PDB entry 7PF2 | electron microscopy, 5.10 A resolution (low resolution: residue-level contacts below are approximate; hydrogen-bond / salt-bridge calls are withheld) | chains N and I of the 19 polymer chains in the assembly

Chain N:
Name: Histone H2B type 1-K
Source organism: Homo sapiens
UniProtKB: O60814 (H2B1K_HUMAN); residues 0-125 here correspond to UniProt positions 1-126 (UniProt number = residue number + 1)
Sequence (126 residues; each row starts with the number of its first residue; numbering starts at 0):
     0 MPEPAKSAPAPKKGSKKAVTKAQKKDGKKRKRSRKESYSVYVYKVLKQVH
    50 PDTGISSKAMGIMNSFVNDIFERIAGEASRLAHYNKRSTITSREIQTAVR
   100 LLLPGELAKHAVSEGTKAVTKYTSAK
Unresolved in the structure: 0-29, 125
Swiss-Prot annotation at these positions:
  - modified residue: Pro1 (N-acetylproline), Glu2 (ADP-ribosyl glutamic acid), Lys5 (N6-(2-hydroxyisobutyryl)lysine), Ser6 (ADP-ribosylserine), Lys11 (N6-(beta-hydroxybutyryl)lysine), Lys12 (N6-(2-hydroxyisobutyryl)lysine), Ser14 (Phosphoserine), Lys15 (N6-acetyllysine), Lys16 (N6-(beta-hydroxybutyryl)lysine), Lys20 (N6-(2-hydroxyisobutyryl)lysine), Lys23 (N6-(2-hydroxyisobutyryl)lysine), Lys24 (N6-(2-hydroxyisobutyryl)lysine), Lys34 (N6-(2-hydroxyisobutyryl)lysine), Glu35 (PolyADP-ribosyl glutamic acid), Ser36 (Phosphoserine), Lys43 (N6-(2-hydroxyisobutyryl)lysine), Lys46 (N6-(2-hydroxyisobutyryl)lysine), Lys57 (N6,N6-dimethyllysine), Arg79 (Dimethylated arginine), Lys85 (N6,N6,N6-trimethyllysine) and 6 more in UniProt
  - glycosylation: Ser112 (O-linked (GlcNAc) serine)
  - cross-link (Glycyl lysine isopeptide (Lys-Gly)): Lys5 (interchain with G-Cter in SUMO2), Lys20 (interchain with G-Cter in SUMO2), Lys34 (interchain with G-Cter in ubiquitin), Lys120 (interchain with G-Cter in ubiquitin)

Chain I:
Molecule: 748-nt DNA strand
Source organism: synthetic construct
Sequence (748 nucleotides; row label = number of the first residue in the row; note: 187 numbers in that range are skipped by the numbering (no residue carries them; nothing is unmodelled there)):
     1 ATCTCTCGCGCACTGGCCGCCTGGAGAATCCCGGTGCCGAGGCCGCTCAA
    51 TTGGTCGTAGACAGCTCTAGCACCGCTTAAACGCACGTACGCGCTGTCCC
   101 CCGCGTTTTAACCGCCAAGGGGATTACTCCCTAGTCTCCAGGCACGTGTC
   151 AGATATATACATCCTGTCATGTAAGTA
   365 TTAAGGTAACCCGTCTCGCGCACTGGCCGCCTGGAGAATCCCGGTGCCGA
   415 GGCCGCTCAATTGGTCGTAGACAGCTCTAGCACCGCTTAAACGCACGTAC
   465 GCGCTGTCCCCCGCGTTTTAACCGCCAAGGGGATTACTCCCTAGTCTCCA
   515 GGCACGTGTCAGATATATACATCCTGTCATGTAAGTATTAAGGTAACCCG
   565 TCTCGCGCACTGGCCGCCTGGAGAATCCCGGTGCCGAGGCCGCTCAATTG
   615 GTCGTAGACAGCTCTAGCACCGCTTAAACGCACGTACGCGCTGTCCCCCG
   665 CGTTTTAACCGCCAAGGGGATTACTCCCTAGTCTCCAGGCACGTGTCAGA
   715 TATATACATCCTGTCATGTAAGTATTAAGGTAACCCGTCTCGCGCACTGG
   765 CCGCCTGGAGAATCCCGGTGCCGAGGCCGCTCAATTGGTCGTAGACAGCT
   815 CTAGCACCGCTTAAACGCACGTACGCGCTGTCCCCCGCGTTTTAACCGCC
   865 AAGGGGATTACTCCCTAGTCTCCAGGCACGTGTCAGATATATACATCCTG
   915 TCATGTAAGTATTAAGGTGAT
Unresolved in the structure: 1-10, 365-379, 552-935

Chain N / chain I interface:
Pairs across the interface - 19 pairs, chain N then chain I:
  Lys30(N) - DC420(I)
  Lys30(N) - DT421(I)
  Arg33(N) - DC420(I)
  Arg33(N) - DT421(I)
  Arg33(N) - DC422(I)
  Glu35(N) - DA423(I)
  Tyr42(N) - DG415(I)
  Gly53(N) - DG415(I)
  Ile54(N) - DA414(I)
  Ile54(N) - DG415(I)
  Ser55(N) - DA414(I)
  Ser56(N) - DA414(I)
  Lys85(N) - DG434(I)
  Arg86(N) - DG434(I)
  Arg86(N) - DA435(I)
  Ser87(N) - DA433(I)
  Ser87(N) - DG434(I)
  Thr88(N) - DA433(I)
  Thr88(N) - DG434(I)
Also at the interface, not in a pair above, chain N (13 interface residues in all): Ser32
Also at the interface, not in a pair above, chain I (11 interface residues in all): DG419, DT498

Summary:
13 residues of chain N face 11 of chain I across their interface.
Here chain N is Histone H2B type 1-K (Homo sapiens) and chain I is a 748-nt DNA strand (synthetic construct).
Entry 7PF2 (Nucleosome stack of the 4x187 nucleosome array containing H1) was determined by electron
microscopy (same publication as 7PET, 7PEU, 7PEV, 7PEW, 7PEX, 7PEY and 16 further entries).
